4HAW - chains A and B of the 3 polymer chains in the assembly; structure by X-ray diffraction, 1.90 A resolution.

== Chain A ==
Protein: GTP-binding nuclear protein Ran
Source organism: Homo sapiens
UniProtKB: P62826 (RAN_HUMAN); residues 1-216 here = UniProt positions 1-216
Amino-acid sequence (216 residues; numbered 1 to 216; the number before each row is that of its first residue):
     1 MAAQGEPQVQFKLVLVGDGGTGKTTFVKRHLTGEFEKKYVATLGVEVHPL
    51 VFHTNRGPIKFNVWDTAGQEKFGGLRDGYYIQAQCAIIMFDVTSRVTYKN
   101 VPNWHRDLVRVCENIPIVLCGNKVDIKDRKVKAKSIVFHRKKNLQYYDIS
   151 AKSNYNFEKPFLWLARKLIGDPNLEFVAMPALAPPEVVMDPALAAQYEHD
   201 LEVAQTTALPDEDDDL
Not modelled in the structure: 1-8, 186-197
UniProt features mapped onto this chain:
  - region: Lys37 to Val45 (Switch-I), Gly68 to Gln84 (Switch-II), Asp211 to Leu216 (Interaction with RANBP1)
  - binding site (GTP): Asp18 to Thr25, Glu36 to Thr42, Gly68, Asn122 to Asp125, Ser150 to Lys152
  - site: Gln69 (Essential for GTP hydrolysis)
  - modified residue: Ala2 (N-acetylalanine), Thr24 (Phosphothreonine), Lys37 (N6-acetyllysine), Lys60 (N6-acetyllysine), Lys71 (N6-acetyllysine), Lys99 (N6-acetyllysine), Lys134 (N6-acetyllysine), Lys159 (N6-acetyllysine)
  - cross-link (Glycyl lysine isopeptide (Lys-Gly)): Lys71 (interchain with G-Cter in SUMO2), Lys152 (interchain with G-Cter in SUMO2)
  - mutagenesis: Gly19 (G19V: Blocks DNA replication; when associated with L-69), Thr24 (T24L: Has low binding affinity for GTP and GDP. Almost completely abolishes interaction with BIRC5; T24N: Has low binding affinity for GTP and GDP. Decreases nuclear import of proteins and RNA ...), Thr25 (T25A: Minor effect on the interaction with the alpha phosphate group of bound GTP), Lys37 (K37Q: Mimics acetylation; enhances the nuclear export of RELA/p65; K37R: Decreased acetylation), Tyr39 (Y39A: Abolishes steric hindrance that traps the essential Q-69 in an unreactive position, and causes slow GTP hydrolysis in wild-type ...), Gln69 (Q69L: Strongly decreased GTPase activity. Probably locked in the GTP-bound form. Loss of interaction with NUTF2. Decreases nuclear location and leads to cytoplasmic location during interphase ...), Glu70 (E70A: Strongly decreases the relase of bound GDP), Arg76 (R76E: Probable loss of interaction with NUTF2. Loss of transport to the nucleus), Lys134 (K134Q: Loss of normal mitotic chromosome segregation and defective mitotic spindle orientation; K134R: Loss of normal mitotic chromosome segregation and formation of sister chromatid bridges), Asp211 to Leu216 (No effect on GTPase activity. Abolishes interaction with RANBP1)
Ion coordination: Mg2+: Thr24, Thr42 (together with GMP-PNP)
Small-molecule neighbours: GMP-PNP (GNP; phosphoaminophosphonic acid-guanylate ester): Gly17, Asp18, Gly19, Gly20, Thr21, Gly22, Lys23, Thr24, Thr25, Phe35, Glu36, Lys37, Lys38, Tyr39, Val40, Ala41, Thr42, Thr66, Ala67, Gly68, Gln69, Asn122, Lys123, Asp125, Ile126, Ser150, Ala151, Lys152

== Chain B ==
Protein: Ran-specific GTPase-activating protein 1
Source organism: Saccharomyces cerevisiae
Notes: fragment: RanDB1
UniProtKB: P41920 (YRB1_YEAST); residue numbers follow UniProt; this construct covers 62-201
Amino-acid sequence (140 residues; row label = number of the first residue in the row):
    62 DIHFEPVVHLEKVDVKTMEEDEEVLYKVRAKLFRFDKDAKEWKERGTGDC
   112 KFLKNKKTNKVRILMRRDKTLKICANHIIAPEYTLKPNVGSDRSWVYACT
   162 ADIAEGEAEAFTFAIRFGSKENADKFKEEFEKAQEINKKA
Not modelled in the structure: 62, 70-76, 201
Differences from the reference sequence: conflict Lys98 (Ala in P41920)

== Interface between chain A and chain B ==
Residue-residue contacts (91):
  Arg29(A) - Glu105(B)  salt bridge
  Thr32(A) - Arg95(B)
  Thr32(A) - Glu105(B)
  Thr32(A) - Arg106(B)
  Thr32(A) - Arg128(B)  hydrogen bond (backbone-side chain)
  Gly33(A) - Glu105(B)
  Gly33(A) - Arg106(B)
  Gly33(A) - Arg128(B)
  Glu34(A) - Arg95(B)  salt bridge
  Glu34(A) - Lys104(B)  salt bridge
  Glu34(A) - Glu105(B)  hydrogen bond (backbone-backbone)
  Leu50(A) - Lys133(B)
  Val51(A) - Lys133(B)  hydrogen bond (backbone-side chain)
  Phe52(A) - Lys133(B)
  Phe157(A) - Asp129(B)
  Phe157(A) - Lys130(B)
  Phe157(A) - Thr131(B)
  Glu158(A) - Lys130(B)
  Ala178(A) - Thr78(B)
  Ala178(A) - Arg127(B)
  Ala178(A) - Leu132(B)
  Met179(A) - Thr78(B)
  Met179(A) - Arg127(B)  hydrogen bond (backbone-side chain)
  Met179(A) - Lys133(B)
  Met179(A) - Ile134(B)  hydrogen bond (side chain-backbone)
  Pro180(A) - Lys77(B)
  Pro180(A) - Thr78(B)
  Pro180(A) - Met79(B)  hydrophobic
  Pro180(A) - Ile134(B)
  Ala181(A) - Thr78(B)  hydrogen bond (backbone-backbone)
  Ala181(A) - Met79(B)
  Ala181(A) - Arg123(B)  hydrogen bond (backbone-side chain)
  Ala181(A) - Leu125(B)  hydrophobic
  Ala181(A) - Arg127(B)
  Ala181(A) - Ile134(B)  hydrophobic
  Ala181(A) - Asn137(B)
  Leu182(A) - Met79(B)  hydrophobic
  Leu182(A) - Arg123(B)  hydrogen bond (backbone-side chain)
  Leu182(A) - Asn137(B)  hydrogen bond (backbone-side chain)
  Leu182(A) - Ile164(B)
  Ala183(A) - Ile164(B)
  Pro184(A) - Arg123(B)
  Pro184(A) - Asn137(B)
  Pro184(A) - His138(B)
  Pro184(A) - Ile139(B)
  Pro184(A) - Ile164(B)  hydrophobic
  Pro185(A) - Ile139(B)
  Pro185(A) - Ala162(B)  hydrophobic
  Pro185(A) - Ile164(B)
  Asp200(A) - Lys98(B)  salt bridge
  Leu201(A) - Val157(B)  hydrophobic
  Val203(A) - Phe96(B)  hydrophobic
  Ala204(A) - Phe96(B)  hydrophobic
  Ala204(A) - Trp103(B)  hydrogen bond (backbone-side chain)
  Ala204(A) - Asn149(B)  hydrogen bond (backbone-side chain)
  Ala204(A) - Thr173(B)
  Gln205(A) - Lys147(B)
  Gln205(A) - Pro148(B)
  Gln205(A) - Asn149(B)
  Gln205(A) - Val150(B)  hydrogen bond (backbone-backbone)
  Gln205(A) - Val157(B)
  Thr206(A) - Val150(B)
  Thr207(A) - Phe96(B)
  Thr207(A) - Lys101(B)
  Thr207(A) - Trp103(B)  hydrogen bond (backbone-side chain)
  Thr207(A) - Asn149(B)  hydrogen bond (backbone-side chain)
  Ala208(A) - Trp103(B)
  Ala208(A) - Asn149(B)
  Ala208(A) - Val150(B)
  Leu209(A) - Trp103(B)  hydrophobic
  Leu209(A) - Asn149(B)  hydrogen bond (backbone-side chain)
  Leu209(A) - Ser155(B)
  Leu209(A) - Ala175(B)  hydrophobic
  Leu209(A) - Arg177(B)
  Pro210(A) - Phe94(B)  hydrophobic
  Pro210(A) - Trp103(B)
  Pro210(A) - Arg177(B)  hydrogen bond (backbone-side chain)
  Asp211(A) - Arg177(B)  hydrogen bond (backbone-side chain)
  Glu212(A) - Gly151(B)
  Glu212(A) - Ser152(B)  hydrogen bond
  Glu212(A) - Arg154(B)  salt bridge
  Glu212(A) - Arg177(B)  salt bridge
  Asp214(A) - Arg154(B)  hydrogen bond (backbone-side chain)
  Asp215(A) - Arg154(B)  hydrogen bond (backbone-side chain)
  Asp215(A) - Gly179(B)
  Leu216(A) - Arg90(B)
  Leu216(A) - Lys92(B)  hydrogen bond (backbone-side chain)
  Leu216(A) - Thr108(B)
  Leu216(A) - Arg154(B)
  Leu216(A) - Arg177(B)  hydrogen bond (backbone-side chain)
  Leu216(A) - Gly179(B)
Interface residues without a listed pair, chain A (37 interface residues in all): His30, Phe35, Phe176, Val177, Asp213
Interface residues without a listed pair, chain B (51 interface residues in all): Glu80, Ala91, Asp153, Tyr158, Ala159, Ala165, Ala169, Phe178

== Summary ==
37 residues of chain A and 51 residues of chain B are in contact; the contacts include 22 hydrogen bonds and 6
salt bridges. Among the polar pairs are Arg29(A)-Glu105(B), Glu34(A)-Arg95(B) and Glu34(A)-Lys104(B). Bound to
chain A: GMP-PNP.
Here chain A is GTP-binding nuclear protein Ran (Homo sapiens) and chain B is Ran-specific GTPase-activating
protein 1 (Saccharomyces cerevisiae). Entry 4HAW (Crystal structure of CRM1 inhibitor Leptomycin B in complex
with CRM1(K548A)-Ran-RanBP1) was determined by X-ray diffraction (same publication as 4HAU, 4HAV, 4HAX, 4HAY,
4HAZ, 4HB2, 4HB3 and 4HB4).
